2PI5 - chains T and A of the 3 polymer chains in the assembly; structure by X-ray diffraction, 2.90 A resolution.

== Chain T ==
Molecule: 22-nt DNA strand
Sequence (22 nucleotides; row label = number of the first residue in the row):
     1 CTTCCTATAGTGAGTCGTATTA
Unresolved in the structure: 1-4

== Chain A ==
Molecule: DNA-directed RNA polymerase
Source organism: Enterobacteria phage T7
Notes: EC 2.7.7.6
UniProt: P00573 (RPOL_BPT7); residue numbers follow UniProt; this construct covers 6-883
Chain sequence (878 residues; each row starts with the number of its first residue):
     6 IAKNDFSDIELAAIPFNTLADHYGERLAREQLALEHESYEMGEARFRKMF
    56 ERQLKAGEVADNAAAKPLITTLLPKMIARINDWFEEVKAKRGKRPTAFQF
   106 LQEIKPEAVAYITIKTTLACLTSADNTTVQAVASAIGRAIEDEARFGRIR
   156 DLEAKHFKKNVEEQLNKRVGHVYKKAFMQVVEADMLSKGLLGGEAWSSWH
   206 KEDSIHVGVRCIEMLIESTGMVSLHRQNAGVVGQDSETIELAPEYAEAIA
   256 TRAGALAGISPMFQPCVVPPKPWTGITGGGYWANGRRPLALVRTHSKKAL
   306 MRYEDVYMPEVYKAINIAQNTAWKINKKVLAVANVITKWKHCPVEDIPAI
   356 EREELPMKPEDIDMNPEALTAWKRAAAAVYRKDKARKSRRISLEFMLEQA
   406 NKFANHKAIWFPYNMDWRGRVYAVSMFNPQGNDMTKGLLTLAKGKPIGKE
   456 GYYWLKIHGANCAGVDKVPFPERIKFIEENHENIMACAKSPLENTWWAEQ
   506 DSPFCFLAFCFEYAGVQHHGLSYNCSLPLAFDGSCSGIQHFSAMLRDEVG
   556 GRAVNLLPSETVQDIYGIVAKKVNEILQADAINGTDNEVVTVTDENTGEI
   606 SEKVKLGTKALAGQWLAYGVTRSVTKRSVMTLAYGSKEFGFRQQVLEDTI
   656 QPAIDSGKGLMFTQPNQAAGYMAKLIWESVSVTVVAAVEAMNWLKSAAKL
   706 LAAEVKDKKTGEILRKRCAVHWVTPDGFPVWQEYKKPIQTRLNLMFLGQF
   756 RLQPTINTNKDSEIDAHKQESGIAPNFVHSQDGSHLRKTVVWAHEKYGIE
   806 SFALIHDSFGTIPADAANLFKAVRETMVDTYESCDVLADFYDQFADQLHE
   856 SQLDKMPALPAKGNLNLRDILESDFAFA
Unresolved in the structure: 56-71
Curated features (UniProtKB/Swiss-Prot):
  - active site: Asp537, Lys631, Asp812
Reported in the primary citation:
  - specificity-determining residues: Lys441, Asp812 (proposed by the authors, not directly observed)
  - mutagenesis - R425A, Y427A: decreased catalytic activity (citing earlier work)

== Chain T / chain A interface ==
Contacting residue pairs (54; chain T residue first):
  DC5(T) - Trp422(A)  phosphate contact
  DC5(T) - Arg423(A)  sugar contact
  DC5(T) - Tyr739(A)  hydrogen bond to the phosphate
  DT6(T) - Tyr427(A)  base contact
  DA7(T) - Arg298(A)  salt bridge to the phosphate
  DA7(T) - His300(A)  hydrogen bond to the base
  DT8(T) - Asn131(A)  phosphate contact
  DT8(T) - Lys206(A)  hydrogen bond to the base
  DT8(T) - Asn762(A)  hydrogen bond to the base
  DA9(T) - Asn131(A)  phosphate contact
  DA9(T) - Gln135(A)  base contact
  DA9(T) - Ala136(A)  base contact
  DA9(T) - Ser139(A)  base contact
  DA9(T) - Lys206(A)  base contact
  DA9(T) - Gln744(A)  phosphate contact
  DA9(T) - Thr760(A)  sugar contact
  DA9(T) - Ile761(A)  base contact
  DA9(T) - Asn762(A)  hydrogen bond to the base
  DG10(T) - Gly235(A)  base contact
  DG10(T) - Val236(A)  base contact
  DG10(T) - Val237(A)  base contact
  DG10(T) - Asp240(A)  hydrogen bond to the base
  DG10(T) - Gln744(A)  hydrogen bond to the phosphate
  DG10(T) - Thr760(A)  sugar contact
  DT11(T) - Gln135(A)  phosphate contact
  DT11(T) - Arg231(A)  sugar contact
  DT11(T) - Asp240(A)  sugar contact
  DT11(T) - Ser241(A)  sugar contact
  DT11(T) - Glu242(A)  phosphate contact
  DT11(T) - Arg746(A)  salt bridge to the phosphate
  DT11(T) - Gln758(A)  phosphate contact
  DT11(T) - Pro759(A)  phosphate contact
  DT11(T) - Thr760(A)  hydrogen bond to the phosphate
  DG12(T) - Arg231(A)  sugar contact
  DG12(T) - Glu242(A)  phosphate contact
  DG12(T) - Arg746(A)  hydrogen bond to the base
  DG12(T) - Phe755(A)  phosphate contact
  DG12(T) - Arg756(A)  sugar contact
  DG12(T) - Leu757(A)  phosphate contact
  DG12(T) - Gln758(A)  hydrogen bond to the phosphate
  DA13(T) - Phe755(A)  phosphate contact
  DA13(T) - Arg756(A)  hydrogen bond to the phosphate
  DA13(T) - Gln758(A)  hydrogen bond to the base
  DG14(T) - Arg756(A)  hydrogen bond to the base
  DT15(T) - Arg756(A)  base contact
  DT20(T) - Gly97(A)  base contact
  DT20(T) - Lys98(A)  hydrogen bond to the base
  DT21(T) - Arg96(A)  base contact
  DT21(T) - Gly97(A)  hydrogen bond to the sugar
  DT21(T) - Arg99(A)  sugar contact
  DA22(T) - Lys93(A)  sugar contact
  DA22(T) - Lys95(A)  sugar contact
  DA22(T) - Arg96(A)  sugar contact
  DA22(T) - Arg99(A)  salt bridge to the phosphate
Interface residues without a listed pair, chain T (15 interface residues in all): DA19
Interface residues without a listed pair, chain A (36 interface residues in all): Ala94, Thr299

== Overview ==
15 residues of chain T face 36 of chain A across their interface; the contacts include 15 hydrogen bonds and 3
salt bridges. Polar contacts include DA7(T)-His300(A), DT8(T)-Lys206(A) and DT8(T)-Asn762(A). From UniProt: 3
active-site residues on chain A. From the paper: R425A and Y427A of chain A reduce catalytic activity;
specificity determinants Lys441(A) and Asp812(A).
Chain T is a 22-nt DNA strand and chain A is DNA-directed RNA polymerase (Enterobacteria phage T7); the
structure, T7 RNA polymerase complexed with a phi10 promoter, was determined by X-ray diffraction (same
publication as 2PI4).
